PDB entry 1MG3 | X-ray diffraction, 2.40 A resolution | chains B and C of the 8 polymer chains in the assembly

Chain B:
Protein: Methylamine dehydrogenase, light chain
Organism: Paracoccus denitrificans
Notes: EC 1.4.99.3
Reference sequence: P22619 (DHML_PARDE); residues 1-131 here correspond to UniProt positions 58-188 (UniProt number = residue number + 57)
Chain sequence (131 residues; row label = number of the first residue in the row):
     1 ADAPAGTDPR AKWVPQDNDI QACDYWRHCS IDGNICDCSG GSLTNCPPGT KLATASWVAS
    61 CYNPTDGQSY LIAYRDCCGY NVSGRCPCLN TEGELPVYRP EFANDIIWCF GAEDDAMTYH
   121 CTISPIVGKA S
Not modelled in the structure: 1-6
Cystine bridges: Cys23-Cys88, Cys29-Cys61, Cys36-Cys121, Cys38-Cys86, Cys46-Cys77, Cys78-Cys109
Covalently attached groups: covalent link Trp57-Trp108
Modified / non-standard residues: Trp57 (trw3-(2-amino-3-hydroxy-propyl)-6-(n'-cyclohexyl-hydrazino)octahydro-indol-7-ol; TRW)
Differences from the reference sequence: modified residue (57)

Chain C:
Protein: Amicyanin
Organism: Paracoccus denitrificans
Reference sequence: P22364 (AMCY_PARDE); residues 1-105 here correspond to UniProt positions 27-131 (UniProt number = residue number + 26)
Chain sequence (105 residues; numbered 1 to 105; the number before each row is that of its first residue):
     1 DKATIPSESP FAAAEVADGA IVVDIAKMKY ETPELHVKVG DTVTWINREA MPHNVHFVAG
    61 VLGEAALKGP MMKKEQAYSL TFTEAGTYDY HCTPHPFMRG KVVVE
Ion coordination: Cu ion: His53, Cys92, His95, Met98
Curated features (UniProtKB/Swiss-Prot):
  - binding site (Cu cation): His53, Cys92, His95, Met98

Interface between chain B and chain C:
Residue-residue contacts (19; chain B residue first):
  Thr54(B) - Met71(C)
  Ala55(B) - Met71(C)  hydrophobic
  Ala55(B) - Thr93(C)
  Ala55(B) - Pro94(C)
  Val58(B) - Met51(C)  hydrophobic
  Leu71(B) - Ala50(C)
  Leu71(B) - Met51(C)
  Pro100(B) - Pro94(C)
  Pro100(B) - Phe97(C)  hydrophobic
  Glu101(B) - Met28(C)
  Glu101(B) - Met51(C)
  Glu101(B) - His95(C)
  Glu101(B) - Phe97(C)
  Phe102(B) - Met51(C)  hydrophobic
  Trp108(B) - Pro94(C)  hydrophobic
  Phe110(B) - Thr93(C)
  Val127(B) - Ala50(C)
  Val127(B) - Pro52(C)  hydrophobic
  Lys129(B) - Ala50(C)
Also at the interface, not in a pair above, chain B (13 interface residues in all): Ser56, Gly128
Also at the interface, not in a pair above, chain C (10 interface residues in all): Lys74

Overview:
Chain B and chain C form an interface of 13 and 10 residues respectively. His53(C), Cys92(C), His95(C) and
Met98(C) coordinate a Cu ion ion. UniProt lists 4 Cu cation-binding residues on chain C.
Here chain B is Methylamine dehydrogenase, light chain and chain C is Amicyanin, both from Paracoccus
denitrificans. Entry 1MG3 (Mutation of alpha PHE55 of methylamine dehydrogenase alters the reorganization
energy and electronic coupling for its ...) was determined by X-ray diffraction, deposited together with 1MG2.
